Entry 1Y77 (X-ray diffraction, 4.50 A resolution (low resolution: residue-level contacts below are approximate; hydrogen-bond / salt-bridge calls are withheld)); this record covers chains P and A of the 15 polymer chains in the assembly.

# Chain P
Molecule: 10-nt RNA strand
Sequence (10 nucleotides; numbered 1 to 10; the number before each row is that of its first residue):
     1 AAGACCAGGC
Ion coordination: Mg2+: C10 (shared with Asp-481(A), Asp-483(A) of chain A)

# Chain A
Protein: DNA-directed RNA polymerase II largest subunit
Organism: Saccharomyces cerevisiae
Notes: EC 2.7.7.6
UniProtKB: P04050 (RPB1_YEAST); numbering as in UniProt (aligned over 1-1733)
Chain sequence (1733 residues; numbered 1 to 1733; the number before each row is that of its first residue):
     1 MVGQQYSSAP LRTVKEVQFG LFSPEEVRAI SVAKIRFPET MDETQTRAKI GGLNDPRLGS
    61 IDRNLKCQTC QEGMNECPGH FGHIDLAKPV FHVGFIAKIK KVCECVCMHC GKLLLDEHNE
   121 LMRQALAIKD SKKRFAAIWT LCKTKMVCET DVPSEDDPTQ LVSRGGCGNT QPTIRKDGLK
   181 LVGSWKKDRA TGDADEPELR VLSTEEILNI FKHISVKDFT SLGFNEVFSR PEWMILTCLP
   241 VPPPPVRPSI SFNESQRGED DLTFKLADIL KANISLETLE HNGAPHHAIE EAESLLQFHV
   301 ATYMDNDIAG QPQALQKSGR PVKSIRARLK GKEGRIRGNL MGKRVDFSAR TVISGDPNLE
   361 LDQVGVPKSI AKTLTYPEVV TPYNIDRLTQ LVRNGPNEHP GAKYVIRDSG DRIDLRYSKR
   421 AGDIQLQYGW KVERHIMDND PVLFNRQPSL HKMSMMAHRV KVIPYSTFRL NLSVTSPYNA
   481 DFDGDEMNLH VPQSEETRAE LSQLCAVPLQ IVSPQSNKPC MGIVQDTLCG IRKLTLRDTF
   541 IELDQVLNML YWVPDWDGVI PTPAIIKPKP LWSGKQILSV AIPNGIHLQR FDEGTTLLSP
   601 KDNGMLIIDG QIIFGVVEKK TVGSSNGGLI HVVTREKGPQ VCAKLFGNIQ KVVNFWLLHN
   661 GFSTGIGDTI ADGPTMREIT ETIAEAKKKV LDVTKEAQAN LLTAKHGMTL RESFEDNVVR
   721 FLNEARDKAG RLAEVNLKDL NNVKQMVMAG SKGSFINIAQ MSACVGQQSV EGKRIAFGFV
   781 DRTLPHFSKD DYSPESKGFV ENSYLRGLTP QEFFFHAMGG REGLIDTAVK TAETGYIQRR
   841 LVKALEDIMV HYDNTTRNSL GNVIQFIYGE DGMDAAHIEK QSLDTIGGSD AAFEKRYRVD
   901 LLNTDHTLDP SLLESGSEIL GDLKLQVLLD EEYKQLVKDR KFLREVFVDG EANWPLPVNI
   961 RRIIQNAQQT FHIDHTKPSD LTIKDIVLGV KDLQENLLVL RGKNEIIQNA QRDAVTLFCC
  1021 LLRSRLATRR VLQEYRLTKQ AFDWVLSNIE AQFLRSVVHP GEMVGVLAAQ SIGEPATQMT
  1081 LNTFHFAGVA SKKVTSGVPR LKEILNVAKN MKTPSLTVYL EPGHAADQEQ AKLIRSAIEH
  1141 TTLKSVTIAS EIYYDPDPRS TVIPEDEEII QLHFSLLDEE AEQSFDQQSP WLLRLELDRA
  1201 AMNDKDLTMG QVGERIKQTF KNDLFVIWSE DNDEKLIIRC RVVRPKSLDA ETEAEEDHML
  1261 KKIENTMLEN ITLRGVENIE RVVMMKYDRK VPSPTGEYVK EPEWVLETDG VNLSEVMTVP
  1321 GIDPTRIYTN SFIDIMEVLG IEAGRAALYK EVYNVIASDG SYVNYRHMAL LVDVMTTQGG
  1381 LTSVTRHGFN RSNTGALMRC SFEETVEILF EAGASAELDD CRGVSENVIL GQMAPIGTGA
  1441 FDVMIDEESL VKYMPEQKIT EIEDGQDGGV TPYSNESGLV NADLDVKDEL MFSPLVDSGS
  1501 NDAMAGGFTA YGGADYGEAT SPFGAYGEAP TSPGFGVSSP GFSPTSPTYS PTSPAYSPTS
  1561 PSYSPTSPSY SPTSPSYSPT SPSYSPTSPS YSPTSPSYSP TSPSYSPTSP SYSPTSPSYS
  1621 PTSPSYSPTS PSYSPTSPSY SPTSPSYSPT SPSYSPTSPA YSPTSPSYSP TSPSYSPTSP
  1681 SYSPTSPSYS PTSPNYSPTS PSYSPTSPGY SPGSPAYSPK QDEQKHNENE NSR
Disordered / not traced: 1, 187-194, 1082-1091, 1177-1186, 1244-1253, 1456-1733
Ion coordination: Zn2+ site 1: Cys-67, Cys-70, Cys-77, His-80; Zn2+ site 2 near Cys-167 (its only coordinating residue here); Mg2+: Asp-481, Asp-483 (shared with C10(P) of chain P)
Ligand contacts: phosphomethylphosphonic acid guanylate ester (G2P): Pro-448, Asn-479, Lys-752, Gln-1078
Curated features (UniProtKB/Swiss-Prot):
  - region: Pro-248 to Asp-260 (Lid loop), Asn-306 to Lys-323 (Rudder loop), Pro-810 to Glu-822 (Bridging helix)
  - binding site (Zn(2+)): Cys-67, Cys-70, Cys-77, His-80, Cys-107, Cys-110, Cys-148, Cys-167
  - binding site (Mg(2+)): Asp-481, Asp-483, Asp-485
  - modified residue: Thr-1471 (Phosphothreonine)
  - cross-link (Glycyl lysine isopeptide (Lys-Gly)): Lys-695 (interchain with G-Cter in ubiquitin), Lys-1246 (interchain with G-Cter in ubiquitin), Lys-1350 (interchain with G-Cter in ubiquitin)
  - natural variant: Ser-1653 to Pro-1659 (deletion: In strain: A364A)
  - mutagenesis: Lys-1246 (K1246R: Impairs ubiquitination during transcription stress)
What the authors report for this chain:
  - binding site for phosphomethylphosphonic acid guanylate ester: Asn-479
  - specificity-determining residues: Asn-479 (proposed by the authors, not directly observed)

# Interface between chain P and chain A
Contacting residue pairs (6):
  A1(P) / Ile-250(A)
  A1(P) / Phe-252(A)
  G3(P) / Arg-320(A)
  C10(P) / Arg-446(A)
  C10(P) / Asp-483(A)
  C10(P) / Asp-485(A)
Interface residues without a listed pair, chain P (5 interface residues in all): A2, G9
Interface residues without a listed pair, chain A (9 interface residues in all): Lys-323, Asp-481, Gly-484

# Overview
The interface between chain P and chain A involves 5 residues on one side and 9 on the other. Bound to chain
A: phosphomethylphosphonic acid guanylate ester. The paper reports a binding site for phosphomethylphosphonic
acid guanylate ester at Asn-479(A); the specificity determinant Asn-479(A).
Chain P is a 10-nt RNA strand and chain A is DNA-directed RNA polymerase II largest subunit (Saccharomyces
cerevisiae); the structure, Complete RNA Polymerase II elongation complex with substrate analogue GMPCPP, was
determined by X-ray diffraction together with 1Y1W, 1Y1V and 1Y1Y from the same study.
